3O7J - chain A; structure by X-ray diffraction, 2.00 A resolution.

Chain A:
Protein: OHCU decarboxylase
Source organism: Klebsiella pneumoniae subsp. pneumoniae
UniProt: A6T925 (A6T925_KLEP7); residue numbers follow UniProt; this construct covers 1-166
Sequence (189 residues; each row starts with the number of its first residue; numbers below 1 keep their minus sign (Met-22 is residue -22)):
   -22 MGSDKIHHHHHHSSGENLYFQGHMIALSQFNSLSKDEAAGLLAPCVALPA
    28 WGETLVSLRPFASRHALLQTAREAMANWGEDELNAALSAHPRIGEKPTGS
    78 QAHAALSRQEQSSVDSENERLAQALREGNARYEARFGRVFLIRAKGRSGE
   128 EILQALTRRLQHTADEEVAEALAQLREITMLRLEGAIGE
Not modelled in the structure: -22 to 0
Sequence notes: expression tag (-22 to 0)
Small-molecule neighbours: allantoin (2AL; 1-(2,5-dioxo-2,5-dihydro-1H-imidazol-4-yl)urea): His67, Pro68, Arg69, Ile70, Ser84, Glu87, Gln88, Val116, Phe117, Leu118, Ile119, Arg120, Ala121, Lys122, Ile155, Arg159
From the paper describing this entry:
  - binding site for allantoin: Pro68, Ser84, Glu87, Phe117, Ala121
  - conformationally variable residues (loop rearrangement, side-chain flip): His67
  - catalytic residues: His67 (proposed by the authors, not directly observed)
  - catalytic residues: Gln88
  - binding site for allantoin: His67, Gln88 (from molecular simulation)
  - mutagenesis - Q88E (43-fold): decreased catalytic activity

In short:
Ligands of chain A: allantoin. The paper reports catalytic residues His67 and Gln88; Q88E reduces catalytic
activity.
Chain A is OHCU decarboxylase (Klebsiella pneumoniae subsp. pneumoniae); the structure, Crystal structure of
2-oxo-4-hydroxy-4-carboxy-5-ureidoimidazoline decarboxylase from Klebsiella pneumoniae, was determined by
X-ray diffraction (same publication as 3O7H, 3O7I and 3O7K).
